7ZLO - chains B and C of the 3 polymer chains in the assembly; structure by X-ray diffraction, 2.22 A resolution.

[Chain B]
Name: Elongin-B
Source organism: Homo sapiens
UniProtKB: Q15370 (ELOB_HUMAN); numbering as in UniProt (aligned over 1-118)
Sequence (118 residues; numbered 1 to 118; the number before each row is that of its first residue):
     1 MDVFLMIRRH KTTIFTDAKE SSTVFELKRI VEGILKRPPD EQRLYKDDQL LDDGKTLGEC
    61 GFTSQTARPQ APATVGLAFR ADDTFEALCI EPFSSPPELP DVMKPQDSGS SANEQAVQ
Disordered / not traced: 81, 105-118
Curated features (UniProtKB/Swiss-Prot):
  - modified residue: M1 (N-acetylmethionine), T84 (Phosphothreonine), S108 (Phosphoserine), S111 (Phosphoserine)

[Chain C]
Name: Elongin-C
Source organism: Homo sapiens
UniProtKB: Q15369 (ELOC_HUMAN); numbering as in UniProt (aligned over 17-112)
Sequence (97 residues; each row starts with the number of its first residue):
    16 MMYVKLISSD GHEFIVKREH ALTSGTIKAM LSGPGQFAEN ETNEVNFREI PSHVLSKVCM
    76 YFTYKVRYTN SSTEIPEFPI APEIALELLM AANFLDC
Disordered / not traced: 48-56
Sequence notes: initiating methionine (16)

[Chain B / chain C interface]
Pairs across the interface (49):
  F4(B) with T78(C)
  M6(B) with M75(C), hydrophobic
  R8(B) with H27(C)
  K11(B) with D25(C), hydrogen bond (side chain-backbone); G26(C); H27(C); E28(C), hydrogen bond (backbone-backbone)
  T12(B) with E28(C)
  T13(B) with E28(C), hydrogen bond (backbone-backbone); F29(C); I30(C), hydrogen bond (backbone-backbone)
  I14(B) with I30(C)
  F15(B) with F29(C), hydrophobic; I30(C), hydrogen bond (backbone-backbone); V31(C), hydrophobic; S71(C); C74(C), hydrophobic; M75(C), hydrophobic
  I34(B) with Y18(C); I30(C), hydrophobic
  R68(B) with Y83(C), hydrogen bond; P91(C)
  P69(B) with M75(C); T78(C); Y83(C), hydrophobic
  Q70(B) with K72(C); Y79(C); P91(C); E92(C); F93(C); P94(C)
  P72(B) with M75(C)
  E91(B) with H27(C)
  P92(B) with H27(C), hydrogen bond (backbone-side chain)
  F93(B) with H27(C); F29(C), hydrophobic; S67(C); S71(C)
  S94(B) with D25(C); P66(C); S67(C), hydrogen bond (backbone-side chain); H68(C), hydrogen bond
  S95(B) with H68(C)
  P96(B) with H68(C); E98(C)
  P97(B) with E102(C)
  L99(B) with P97(C); E98(C)
  M103(B) with P97(C)
Also at the interface, not in a pair above, chain B (26 interface residues in all): H10, I30, L35, P100
Also at the interface, not in a pair above, chain C (28 interface residues in all): R82, I99, L101

[Summary]
26 residues of chain B and 28 residues of chain C are in contact, with 9 hydrogen bonds. Polar pairs include
K11(B)-D25(C), R68(B)-Y83(C) and P92(B)-H27(C).
Chain B is Elongin-B and chain C is Elongin-C, both from Homo sapiens; the structure, Crystal structure of
SOCS2:ElonginB:ElonginC in complex with compound 12, was determined by X-ray diffraction, deposited together
with 7ZLM, 7ZLN, 7ZLP, 7ZLR and 7ZLS.
